8SAN - chains B and J of the 12 polymer chains in the assembly; structure by electron microscopy, 4.60 A resolution (low resolution: residue-level contacts below are approximate; hydrogen-bond / salt-bridge calls are withheld).

# Chain B (and J)
Molecule: CH848.0836.10 gp41
From: HIV-1 06TG.HT008
Notes: chain J of this document is another copy of the same molecule, construct and numbering; everything in this record applies to it too
Chain sequence (153 residues; each row starts with the number of its first residue):
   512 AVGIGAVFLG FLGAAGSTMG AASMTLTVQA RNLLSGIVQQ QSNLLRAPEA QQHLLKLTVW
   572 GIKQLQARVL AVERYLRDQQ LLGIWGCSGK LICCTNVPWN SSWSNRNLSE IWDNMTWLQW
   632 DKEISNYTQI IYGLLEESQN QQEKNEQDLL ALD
Unresolved in the structure: 512-519
Cystine bridges: C598-C604

# How chain B and chain J interact
Residue-residue contacts (29):
  L568(B) - L568(J)
  I573(B) - L566(J)
  K574(B) - L566(J)
  L576(B) - L576(J)
  Q577(B) - Q575(J)
  Q577(B) - R579(J)
  V580(B) - L576(J)
  V580(B) - R579(J)
  V580(B) - V580(J)
  E584(B) - L545(J)
  E584(B) - Q551(J)
  L587(B) - V583(J)
  L587(B) - L587(J)
  R588(B) - L545(J)
  R588(B) - Q552(J)
  R588(B) - S553(J)
  Q591(B) - A541(J)
  Q591(B) - L545(J)
  Q591(B) - Y586(J)
  L592(B) - R542(J)
  I595(B) - T538(J)
  I595(B) - L602(J)
  E647(B) - T538(J)
  N651(B) - M535(J)
  N651(B) - T538(J)
  E654(B) - T538(J)
  E654(B) - L602(J)
  K655(B) - M535(J)
  Q658(B) - I603(J)
Interface residues without a listed pair, chain B (18 interface residues in all): V583
Interface residues without a listed pair, chain J (22 interface residues in all): S534, S546, N554

# Summary
18 residues of chain B and 22 residues of chain J are in contact.
Both chains are CH848.0836.10 gp41 (HIV-1 06TG.HT008). Entry 8SAN (CryoEM structure of VRC01-CH848.0836.10)
was determined by electron microscopy, deposited together with 8SAL, 8SAQ, 8SAR, 8SAS, 8SAT, 8SAU and 9
further entries.
